6XN4 - chains C and T of the 10 polymer chains in the assembly; structure by electron microscopy, 3.35 A resolution.

[Chain C]
Molecule: CRISPR-associated protein Csm2
Organism: Lactococcus lactis subsp. lactis
Reference sequence: L0CFW2 (L0CFW2_LACLL); residues 12-150 here correspond to UniProt positions 2-140 (UniProt number = residue number - 10)
Amino-acid sequence (139 residues; each row starts with the number of its first residue):
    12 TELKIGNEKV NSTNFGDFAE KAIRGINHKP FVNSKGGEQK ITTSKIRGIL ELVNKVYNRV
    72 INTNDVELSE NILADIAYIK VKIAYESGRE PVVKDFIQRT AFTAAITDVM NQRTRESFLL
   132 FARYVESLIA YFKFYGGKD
Reported in the primary citation:
  - mutagenesis - R58A: abolished catalytic activity

[Chain T]
Molecule: target RNA
Organism: Lactococcus lactis subsp. lactis
Sequence (30 nucleotides; each row starts with the number of its first residue):
     9 GUUGAAGCUU GGUUCAAAGA ACGUAUCAAG

[Chain C / chain T interface]
Residue-residue contacts (11; chain C residue first):
  Thr53(C) - U21(T)  phosphate contact
  Ser55(C) - U21(T)  sugar contact
  Ser55(C) - U22(T)  hydrogen bond to the phosphate
  Lys56(C) - G19(T)  phosphate contact
  Arg58(C) - A24(T)  salt bridge to the phosphate
  Arg100(C) - U18(T)  salt bridge to the phosphate
  Arg100(C) - G19(T)  salt bridge to the phosphate
  Glu101(C) - G19(T)  phosphate contact
  Glu101(C) - G20(T)  phosphate contact
  Lys149(C) - U22(T)  hydrogen bond to the phosphate
  Lys149(C) - C23(T)  salt bridge to the phosphate
Also at the interface, not in a pair above, chain C (11 interface residues in all): Thr54, Tyr96, Lys144, Asp150

[Summary]
11 residues of chain C face 7 of chain T across their interface; the contacts include 2 hydrogen bonds and 4
salt bridges. Among the polar pairs are Ser55(C)-U22(T), Lys149(C)-U22(T) and Arg58(C)-A24(T). The paper
reports that R58A of chain C abolishes catalytic activity.
Here chain C is CRISPR-associated protein Csm2 and chain T is target RNA, both from Lactococcus lactis subsp.
lactis. Entry 6XN4 (Structure of the Lactococcus lactis Csm CTR_3:2 CRISPR-Cas Complex) was determined by
electron microscopy, deposited together with 6XN3, 6XN5 and 6XN7.
